PDB entry 3UC3 | X-ray diffraction, 1.90 A resolution | chain A

# Chain A
Name: Serine/threonine-protein kinase SRK2I
Organism: Arabidopsis thaliana
Notes: EC 2.7.11.1; fragment: Kinase domain
Reference sequence: Q39193 (SRK2I_ARATH); numbering as in UniProt (aligned over 1-361)
Sequence (361 residues; row label = number of the first residue in the row):
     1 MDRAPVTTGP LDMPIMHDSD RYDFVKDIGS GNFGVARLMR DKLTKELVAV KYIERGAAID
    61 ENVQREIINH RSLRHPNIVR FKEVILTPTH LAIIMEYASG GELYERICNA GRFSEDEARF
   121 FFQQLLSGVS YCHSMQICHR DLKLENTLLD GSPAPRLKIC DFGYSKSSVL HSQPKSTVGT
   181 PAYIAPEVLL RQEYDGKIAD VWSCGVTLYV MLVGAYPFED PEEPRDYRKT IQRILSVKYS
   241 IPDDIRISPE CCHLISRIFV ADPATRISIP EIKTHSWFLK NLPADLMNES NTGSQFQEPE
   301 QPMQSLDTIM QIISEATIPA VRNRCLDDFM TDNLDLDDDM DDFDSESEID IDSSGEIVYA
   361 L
Not modelled in the structure: 1-10, 166-180, 220-223, 286-303, 320-361
Differences from the reference sequence: engineered mutation Ala-57 (Asp in Q39193), Ala-58 (Lys in Q39193)
Ligand contacts:
  - Co2+ (CO), molecule 1: Cys-132, Ile-137, Arg-140
  - Co2+ (CO), molecule 2: Gln-136, Ile-137, Cys-138, Lys-197
  - Co2+ (CO), molecule 3: Cys-160, Asp-161, Phe-162
Swiss-Prot annotation at these positions:
  - active site: Asp-141 (Proton acceptor)
  - binding site (ATP): Ile-28 to Ala-36, Lys-51
What the authors report for this chain:
  - post-translational modification sites: Ser-176
  - mutagenesis - D57A/K58A: unchanged catalytic activity
  - conformationally variable residues (side-chain flip): Glu-66
  - mutagenesis - Q304A, I309R, I313A: decreased catalytic activity
  - mutagenesis - I67R, I68R, R71A: abolished catalytic activity
  - mutagenesis - D57A/K58A: unchanged binding to HAB1

# Summary
Bound to chain A: 3 copies of Co2+. From UniProt: active-site residue Asp-141 and 10 ATP-binding residues. The
paper reports that Q304A, I309R and I313A reduce catalytic activity; a modification site at Ser-176; 7
substitutions were tested in all.
Chain A is Serine/threonine-protein kinase SRK2I (Arabidopsis thaliana); the structure, The crystal structure
of Snf1-related kinase 2.3, was determined by X-ray diffraction (same publication as 3UC4).
